PDB entry 5O4E | X-ray diffraction, 2.15 A resolution | chains B and E of the 6 polymer chains in the assembly

== Chain B ==
Protein: Immunoglobulin gamma-1 heavy chain
Organism: Homo sapiens
UniProtKB: P0DOX5 (IGG1_HUMAN); residues 225-447 here correspond to UniProt positions 227-449 (UniProt number = residue number + 2)
Amino-acid sequence (228 residues; numbered 225 to 447 plus 5 insertion-coded residues; the number before each row is that of its first residue; a row labelled like 389A-389E holds insertion residues (389A, then the next letters in order)):
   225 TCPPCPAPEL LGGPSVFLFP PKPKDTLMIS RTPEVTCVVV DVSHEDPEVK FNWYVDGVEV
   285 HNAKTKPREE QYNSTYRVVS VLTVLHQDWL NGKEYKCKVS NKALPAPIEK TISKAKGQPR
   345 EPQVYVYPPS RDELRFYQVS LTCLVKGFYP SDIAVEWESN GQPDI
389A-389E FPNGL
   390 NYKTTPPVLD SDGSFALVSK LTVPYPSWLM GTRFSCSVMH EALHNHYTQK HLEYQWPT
Not modelled in the structure: 225-235, 447
Sequence notes: engineered mutation Val-350 (Thr352 in P0DOX5), Tyr-351 (Leu353 in P0DOX5), Arg-359 (Thr361 in P0DOX5), Phe-360 (Lys362 in P0DOX5), Tyr-361 (Asn363 in P0DOX5), Gly-389D (Glu390 in P0DOX5), Leu-389E (Asn391 in P0DOX5), Ala-405 (Phe407 in P0DOX5), Val-407 (Tyr409 in P0DOX5), Pro-413 (Asp415 in P0DOX5), Tyr-414 (Lys416 in P0DOX5), Pro-415 (Ser417 in P0DOX5), Ser-416 (Arg418 in P0DOX5), Leu-418 (Gln420 in P0DOX5), Met-419 (Gln421 in P0DOX5), Thr-421 (Asn423 in P0DOX5), Arg-422 (Val424 in P0DOX5), His-440 (Ser442 in P0DOX5), Glu-442 (Ser444 in P0DOX5), Tyr-443 (Leu445 in P0DOX5), Gln-444 (Ser446 in P0DOX5), Trp-445 (Pro447 in P0DOX5), Pro-446 (Gly448 in P0DOX5), Thr-447 (Lys449 in P0DOX5); insertion (388-389, 389A-389C)
Cystine bridges: Cys-261/Cys-321, Cys-367/Cys-425
Glycans and other covalent adducts: glycan linked to Asn-297
Curated features (UniProtKB/Swiss-Prot):
  - glycosylation: Asn-297 (N-linked (GlcNAc...) (complex) asparagine)

== Chain E ==
Protein: Vascular endothelial growth factor A
Organism: Homo sapiens
UniProtKB: P15692 (VEGFA_HUMAN); residues 13-108 here correspond to UniProt positions 39-134 (UniProt number = residue number + 26)
Amino-acid sequence (96 residues; each row starts with the number of its first residue):
    13 MVVKFMDVYQ RSYCHPIETL VDIFQEYPDE IEYIFKPSCV PLMRCGGCCN DEGLECVPTE
    73 ESNITMQIMR IKPHQGQHIG EMSFLQHNKC ECRPKK
Not modelled in the structure: 108
Sequence notes: engineered mutation Met-13 (Glu39 in P15692)
Cystine bridges: Cys-26/Cys-68, Cys-57/Cys-102, Cys-61/Cys-104

== Interface between chain B and chain E ==
Pairs across the interface - 6 pairs, chain B then chain E:
  Tyr-414(B) with Lys-48(E), hydrogen bond
  Leu-418(B) with Lys-48(E); Met-81(E), hydrophobic
  Met-419(B) with Ile-91(E), hydrophobic
  Trp-445(B) with Met-81(E), hydrophobic; Gln-89(E)
Also at the interface, not in a pair above, chain E (5 interface residues in all): Ile-83
Interface features reported in the paper:
  - epitope / paratope residues, chain B: Trp-445(B)

== In short ==
4 residues of chain B and 5 residues of chain E are in contact; the contacts include 1 hydrogen bond. The
hydrogen-bonded pair is Tyr-414(B)/Lys-48(E). The paper reports the epitope/paratope residue Trp-445(B).
Chain B is Immunoglobulin gamma-1 heavy chain and chain E is Vascular endothelial growth factor A, both from
Homo sapiens; the structure, Crystal structure of VEGF in complex with heterodimeric Fcab JanusCT6, was
determined by X-ray diffraction, deposited together with 5K64 and 5K65.
